5I8C - chains A and C of the 3 polymer chains in the assembly; structure by X-ray diffraction, 1.54 A resolution.

[Chain A]
Molecule: VRC34.01 Fab heavy chain
Source organism: Homo sapiens
Notes: antibody fragment or engineered binder
Amino-acid sequence (223 residues; row label = number of the first residue in the row; a row labelled like 82A-82C holds insertion residues (82A, then the next letters in order)):
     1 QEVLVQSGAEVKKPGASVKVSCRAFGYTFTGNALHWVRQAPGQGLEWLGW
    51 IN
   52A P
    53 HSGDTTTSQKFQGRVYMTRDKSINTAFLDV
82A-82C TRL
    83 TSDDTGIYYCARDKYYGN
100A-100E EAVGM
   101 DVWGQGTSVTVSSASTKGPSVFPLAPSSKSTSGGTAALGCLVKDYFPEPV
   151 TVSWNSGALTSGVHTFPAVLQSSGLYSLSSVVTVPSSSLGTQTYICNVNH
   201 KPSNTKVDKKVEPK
Cystine bridges: Cys-22/Cys-92, Cys-140/Cys-196

[Chain C]
Molecule: HIV-1 Clade A BG505 Fusion Peptide (residue 512-520)
Amino-acid sequence (9 residues; numbered 512 to 520; the number before each row is that of its first residue):
   512 AVGIGAVFL
Not modelled in the structure: 520
What the authors report for this chain:
  - conformationally variable residues (order/disorder transition): Phe-519

[Interface between chain A and chain C]
Residue-residue contacts - 28 pairs, chain A then chain C:
  Thr-28(A) / Phe-519(C)
  Thr-30(A) / Val-518(C)
  Thr-30(A) / Phe-519(C)  hydrogen bond (backbone-backbone)
  Gly-31(A) / Val-518(C)
  Gly-31(A) / Phe-519(C)  hydrogen bond (backbone-backbone)
  Ala-33(A) / Ile-515(C)  hydrophobic
  Trp-50(A) / Val-513(C)
  Trp-50(A) / Gly-514(C)
  Trp-50(A) / Ile-515(C)
  Ile-51(A) / Ile-515(C)  hydrophobic
  Asn-52(A) / Ile-515(C)  hydrogen bond (side chain-backbone)
  Asn-52(A) / Gly-516(C)  hydrogen bond (side chain-backbone)
  Asn-52(A) / Ala-517(C)  hydrogen bond (side chain-backbone)
  Asn-52(A) / Val-518(C)
  His-53(A) / Ala-517(C)
  His-53(A) / Phe-519(C)
  Asp-56(A) / Ile-515(C)
  Thr-57(A) / Ile-515(C)
  Thr-58(A) / Ile-515(C)
  Tyr-97(A) / Ile-515(C)  hydrogen bond (side chain-backbone)
  Tyr-97(A) / Gly-516(C)  hydrogen bond (side chain-backbone)
  Tyr-97(A) / Val-518(C)  hydrophobic
  Asn-100(A) / Gly-514(C)
  Asn-100(A) / Val-518(C)
  Glu-100A(A) / Ala-512(C)  hydrogen bond (side chain-backbone)
  Glu-100A(A) / Val-513(C)
  Ala-100B(A) / Ala-512(C)
  Ala-100B(A) / Val-513(C)  hydrogen bond (backbone-backbone)
Other interface residues (no listed pair), chain A (16 interface residues in all): Asn-32
From the paper, about this interface:
  - specific contacts: His-53(A)/Phe-519(C) (pi stacking)
  - epitope / paratope residues, chain A: Asn-52(A), His-53(A), Tyr-97(A)
  - epitope / paratope residues, chain C: Ala-512(C), Val-513(C), Ile-515(C), Val-518(C), Phe-519(C)

[Summary]
The interface between chain A and chain C involves 16 residues on one side and 8 on the other, with 9 hydrogen
bonds. Polar contacts include Asn-52(A)/Ile-515(C), Asn-52(A)/Gly-516(C) and Asn-52(A)/Ala-517(C). The paper
describes pi stacking between His-53(A) and Phe-519(C). The paper reports epitope/paratope residues Asn-52(A),
His-53(A) and Ala-512(C) among others; conformational variability at Phe-519(C).
Here chain A is VRC34.01 Fab heavy chain (Homo sapiens) and chain C is HIV-1 Clade A BG505 Fusion Peptide
(residue 512-520). Entry 5I8C (Crystal Structure of HIV-1 Clade A BG505 Fusion Peptide (residue 512-520) in
Complex with Broadly Neutralizing ...) was determined by X-ray diffraction (same publication as 5I8E and
5I8H).
